3GG1 - chains A and B; structure by X-ray diffraction, 2.30 A resolution.

Chain A (and B):
Molecule: Klebsiella pneumoniae Blrp1
From: Klebsiella pneumoniae subsp. pneumoniae MGH 78578
Notes: chain B of this document is another copy of the same molecule, construct and numbering; everything in this record applies to it too
Reference sequence: A6T8V8 (A6T8V8_KLEP7); numbering as in UniProt (aligned over 1-405)
Sequence (413 residues; row label = number of the first residue in the row; numbers below 1 keep their minus sign (Ile-7 is residue -7)):
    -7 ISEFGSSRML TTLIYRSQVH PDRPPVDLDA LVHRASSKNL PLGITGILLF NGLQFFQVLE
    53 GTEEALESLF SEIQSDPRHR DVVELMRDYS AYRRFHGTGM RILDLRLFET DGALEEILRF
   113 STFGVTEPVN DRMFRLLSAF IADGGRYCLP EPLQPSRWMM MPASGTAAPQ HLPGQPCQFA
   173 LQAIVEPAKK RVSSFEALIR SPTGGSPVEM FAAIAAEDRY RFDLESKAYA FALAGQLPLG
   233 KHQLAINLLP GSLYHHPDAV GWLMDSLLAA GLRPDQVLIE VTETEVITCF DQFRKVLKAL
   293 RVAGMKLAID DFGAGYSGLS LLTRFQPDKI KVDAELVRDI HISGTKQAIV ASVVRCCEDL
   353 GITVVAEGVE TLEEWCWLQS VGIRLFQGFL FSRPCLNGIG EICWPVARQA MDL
Not modelled in the structure: -7 to 0, 115-119, 156-157, 400-405 (chain B: -7 to 0, 154-159, 401-405)
Sequence notes: expression tag (-7 to 0)
Ion coordination: Ca2+ site 1: Glu188, Asn239, Glu272, Asp302 (together with c-di-GMP); Ca2+ site 2: Asp302, Asp303, Glu359 (together with c-di-GMP)
Ligand contacts:
  - c-di-GMP (C2E; 9,9'-[(2R,3R,3aS,5S,7aR,9R,10R,10aS,12S,14aR)-3,5,10,12-tetrahydroxy-5,12-dioxidooctahydro-2H,7H-difuro[3,2-d:3',2'-j][1,3,7,9,2,8]tetraoxadiphosphacyclododecine-2,9-diyl]bis(2-amino-1,9-dihydro-6H-purin-6-one)): Phe171, Gln174, Glu188, Ala189, Leu190, Ile191, Arg192, Pro199, Phe203, Asp215, Lys219, Asn239, Leu241, Asp302, Asp303, Arg330, Glu359, Gly360, Val361, Glu362, Gln379, Gly380, Phe381, Pro386
  - FMN (flavin mononucleotide): Tyr7, Leu23, Arg26, Ala27, Lys30, Asn31, Leu40, Phe47, Gln49, Leu51, Leu61, Glu64, Ile65, Asp68, Arg70, His71, Met92

Chain A / chain B interface:
Pairs across the interface - 96 pairs, chain A then chain B:
  Met1(A) - Lys290(B)
  Asp80(A) - Arg293(B)  salt bridge
  Tyr81(A) - Lys290(B)
  Ala83(A) - Arg293(B)
  Ala83(A) - Val294(B)
  Ala83(A) - Gly296(B)
  Asn122(A) - Lys298(B)
  Arg124(A) - Gln318(B)  hydrogen bond
  Arg124(A) - Leu352(B)  hydrogen bond (side chain-backbone)
  Arg124(A) - Gly353(B)
  Arg127(A) - Asp320(B)  hydrogen bond (side chain-backbone)
  Arg127(A) - Gly353(B)  hydrogen bond (side chain-backbone)
  Arg127(A) - Ile354(B)
  Arg127(A) - Thr355(B)  hydrogen bond
  Leu128(A) - Asp351(B)
  Leu128(A) - Leu352(B)
  Leu128(A) - Gly353(B)
  Arg138(A) - Arg347(B)
  Arg138(A) - Glu350(B)  salt bridge
  Arg138(A) - Asp351(B)  salt bridge
  Tyr139(A) - Asp351(B)  hydrogen bond
  Ser185(A) - Asn122(B)
  Lys233(A) - Val117(B)
  Lys233(A) - Thr118(B)
  Gln235(A) - Asn122(B)
  Arg265(A) - Val117(B)
  Asp267(A) - Gly116(B)
  Asp267(A) - Val117(B)  hydrogen bond (side chain-backbone)
  Gln268(A) - Val117(B)
  Gln268(A) - Thr118(B)
  Ile279(A) - Tyr308(B)  hydrogen bond (backbone-side chain)
  Phe282(A) - Tyr308(B)  hydrophobic
  Lys290(A) - Met1(B)  hydrogen bond
  Lys290(A) - Tyr81(B)
  Arg293(A) - Asp80(B)  salt bridge
  Arg293(A) - Tyr81(B)
  Arg293(A) - Ser82(B)
  Arg293(A) - Ala83(B)
  Val294(A) - Tyr81(B)  hydrophobic
  Val294(A) - Ala83(B)
  Ala295(A) - Ala83(B)
  Gly296(A) - Ala83(B)
  Lys298(A) - Asn122(B)
  Lys298(A) - Asp123(B)  salt bridge
  Gly305(A) - Ser312(B)  hydrogen bond (backbone-side chain)
  Tyr308(A) - Ile279(B)  hydrophobic
  Tyr308(A) - Phe282(B)  hydrophobic
  Tyr308(A) - Ser309(B)
  Tyr308(A) - Ser312(B)
  Tyr308(A) - Arg316(B)
  Ser309(A) - Gly310(B)
  Ser309(A) - Ser312(B)  hydrogen bond
  Gly310(A) - Ser309(B)
  Gly310(A) - Gly310(B)
  Leu311(A) - Leu311(B)  hydrophobic
  Leu311(A) - Ile341(B)
  Leu311(A) - Ser344(B)
  Ser312(A) - Gly305(B)
  Ser312(A) - Ser309(B)  hydrogen bond (side chain-backbone)
  Leu314(A) - Thr337(B)
  Thr315(A) - Leu328(B)
  Thr315(A) - Ile341(B)
  Gln318(A) - Arg124(B)  hydrogen bond
  Asp320(A) - Arg127(B)  hydrogen bond (backbone-side chain)
  Glu327(A) - Arg316(B)
  Leu328(A) - Thr315(B)
  Thr337(A) - Leu314(B)
  Thr337(A) - Thr315(B)
  Thr337(A) - Gln318(B)
  Thr337(A) - Leu352(B)
  Ala340(A) - Cys348(B)
  Ala340(A) - Asp351(B)
  Ala340(A) - Leu352(B)  hydrophobic
  Ile341(A) - Leu311(B)
  Ile341(A) - Thr315(B)
  Ser344(A) - Leu311(B)
  Ser344(A) - Ser344(B)  hydrogen bond (backbone-side chain)
  Ser344(A) - Cys348(B)
  Arg347(A) - Arg347(B)
  Cys348(A) - Ala340(B)
  Cys348(A) - Ile341(B)
  Cys348(A) - Ser344(B)
  Glu350(A) - Arg138(B)  salt bridge
  Asp351(A) - Leu128(B)
  Asp351(A) - Arg138(B)  salt bridge
  Asp351(A) - Tyr139(B)  hydrogen bond
  Asp351(A) - Ala340(B)
  Leu352(A) - Arg124(B)  hydrogen bond (backbone-side chain)
  Leu352(A) - Leu128(B)
  Leu352(A) - Gly336(B)
  Leu352(A) - Thr337(B)
  Leu352(A) - Ala340(B)  hydrophobic
  Gly353(A) - Arg124(B)
  Gly353(A) - Arg127(B)  hydrogen bond (backbone-side chain)
  Gly353(A) - Leu128(B)
  Thr355(A) - Arg127(B)  hydrogen bond
Interface residues without a listed pair, chain A (58 interface residues in all): Ser82, Val121, Asp123, Ala131, Arg183, His234, Gly307, Gly336, Lys338, Val345, Ile354
Interface residues without a listed pair, chain B (55 interface residues in all): Glu119, Val121, Ala131, Gln235, Ala295, Gly307, Leu313, Lys338

In short:
58 residues of chain A face 55 of chain B across their interface, with 19 hydrogen bonds and 7 salt bridges.
Polar pairs include Asp80(A)-Arg293(B), Arg138(A)-Glu350(B) and Arg138(A)-Asp351(B). Bound to chain A:
c-di-GMP and flavin mononucleotide.
Both chains are Klebsiella pneumoniae Blrp1 (Klebsiella pneumoniae subsp. pneumoniae MGH 78578). Entry 3GG1
(Klebsiella pneumoniae BlrP1 pH 8.0 calcium/cy-diGMP complex) was determined by X-ray diffraction (same
publication as 3GFX, 3GFY, 3GFZ and 3GG0).
